PDB entry 1BI8 | X-ray diffraction, 2.80 A resolution | chains A and B of the 4 polymer chains in the assembly

# Chain A
Name: Cyclin-dependent kinase 6
Source organism: Homo sapiens
Notes: EC 2.7.1.-
UniProtKB: Q00534 (CDK6_HUMAN); residues 1-326 here = UniProt positions 1-326
Chain sequence (326 residues; each row starts with the number of its first residue):
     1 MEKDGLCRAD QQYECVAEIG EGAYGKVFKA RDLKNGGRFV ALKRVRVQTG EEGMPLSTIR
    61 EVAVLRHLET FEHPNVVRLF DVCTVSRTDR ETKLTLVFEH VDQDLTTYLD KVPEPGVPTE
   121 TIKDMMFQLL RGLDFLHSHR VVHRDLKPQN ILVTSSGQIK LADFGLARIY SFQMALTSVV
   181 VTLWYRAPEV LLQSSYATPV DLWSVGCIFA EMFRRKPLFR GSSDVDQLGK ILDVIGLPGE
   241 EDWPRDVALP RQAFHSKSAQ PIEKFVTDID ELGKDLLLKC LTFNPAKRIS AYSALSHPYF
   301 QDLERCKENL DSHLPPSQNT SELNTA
Disordered / not traced: 1-10, 49-71, 88-91, 302-326
Swiss-Prot annotation at these positions:
  - active site: Asp145 (Proton acceptor)
  - binding site (ATP): Ile19 to Val27, Lys43
  - modified residue: Met1 (N-acetylmethionine), Tyr13 (Phosphotyrosine), Tyr24 (Phosphotyrosine), Thr49 (Phosphothreonine), Thr70 (Phosphothreonine), Thr177 (Phosphothreonine), Lys264 (N6-acetyllysine), Thr325 (Phosphothreonine)
  - natural variant: Ala197 (A197T: In MCPH12), Pro199 (P199L: In a metastatic melanoma sample)

# Chain B
Name: Cyclin-dependent kinase inhibitor
Source organism: Homo sapiens
UniProtKB: P55273 (CDN2D_HUMAN); residues 1-166 here = UniProt positions 1-166
Chain sequence (166 residues; numbered 1 to 166; the number before each row is that of its first residue):
     1 MLLEEVRAGD RLSGAAARGD VQEVRRLLHR ELVHPDALNR FGKTALQVMM FGSTAIALEL
    61 LKQGASPNVQ DTSGTSPVHD AARTGFLDTL KVLVEHGADV NVPDGTGALP IHLAVQEGHT
   121 AVVSFLAAES DLHRRDARGL TPLELALQRG AQDLVDILQG HMVAPL
Disordered / not traced: 1-5, 161-166
Swiss-Prot annotation at these positions:
  - modified residue: Met1 (N-acetylmethionine)

# Chain A / chain B interface
Residue-residue contacts (44; chain A residue first):
  Glu14(A) with Lys43(B), salt bridge; Asp71(B); Thr72(B); Ser73(B)
  Cys15(A) with Phe41(B), hydrophobic
  Val16(A) with Asn39(B), hydrogen bond (backbone-side chain); Phe41(B); Lys43(B); Val48(B)
  Ala17(A) with Asn39(B); Val48(B), hydrophobic
  Glu18(A) with Gly14(B); Arg40(B)
  Ile19(A) with Gly14(B); Arg18(B), hydrogen bond (backbone-side chain)
  Lys26(A) with Arg40(B)
  Lys29(A) with Val48(B), hydrogen bond (side chain-backbone); Met49(B), hydrogen bond (side chain-backbone); Met50(B)
  Arg31(A) with Asp71(B), salt bridge; Thr75(B); Asp80(B), salt bridge; Arg83(B)
  Gly37(A) with Arg83(B)
  Arg38(A) with Arg83(B)
  Phe39(A) with Gln47(B); Phe51(B), hydrophobic; Asp80(B); Arg83(B)
  Asp102(A) with Met49(B); Met50(B); Phe51(B), hydrogen bond (side chain-backbone); Gly52(B), hydrogen bond (backbone-backbone); Phe86(B)
  Gln103(A) with Phe86(B)
  Thr107(A) with Gly19(B); Met50(B); Ser53(B)
  Lys111(A) with Gly52(B), hydrogen bond (side chain-backbone); Asp88(B), salt bridge
  Ser155(A) with Thr84(B), hydrogen bond (side chain-backbone); Phe86(B)
  Arg168(A) with Asp20(B), salt bridge; Gln22(B), hydrogen bond
Other interface residues (no listed pair), chain A (23 interface residues in all): Gly20, Phe28, Asp104, Thr154, Leu166
Other interface residues (no listed pair), chain B (31 interface residues in all): Asp10, Ser13, Ala17, Thr54, Gly85, His119

# Overview
The interface between chain A and chain B involves 23 residues on one side and 31 on the other, with 9
hydrogen bonds and 5 salt bridges. Polar pairs include Glu14(A)-Lys43(B), Arg31(A)-Asp71(B) and
Arg31(A)-Asp80(B).
Here chain A is Cyclin-dependent kinase 6 and chain B is Cyclin-dependent kinase inhibitor, both from Homo
sapiens. Entry 1BI8 (Mechanism of G1 cyclin dependent kinase inhibition from the structures CDK6-P19INK4D
inhibitor complex) was determined by X-ray diffraction together with 1BI7 from the same study.
